Entry 2B2F (X-ray diffraction, 1.72 A resolution); this record covers chain A.

[Chain A]
Protein: ammonium transporter
Source organism: Archaeoglobus fulgidus
UniProt: O29285 (O29285_ARCFU); residue numbers follow UniProt; this construct covers 1-391
Sequence (399 residues; numbered 1 to 399; the number before each row is that of its first residue):
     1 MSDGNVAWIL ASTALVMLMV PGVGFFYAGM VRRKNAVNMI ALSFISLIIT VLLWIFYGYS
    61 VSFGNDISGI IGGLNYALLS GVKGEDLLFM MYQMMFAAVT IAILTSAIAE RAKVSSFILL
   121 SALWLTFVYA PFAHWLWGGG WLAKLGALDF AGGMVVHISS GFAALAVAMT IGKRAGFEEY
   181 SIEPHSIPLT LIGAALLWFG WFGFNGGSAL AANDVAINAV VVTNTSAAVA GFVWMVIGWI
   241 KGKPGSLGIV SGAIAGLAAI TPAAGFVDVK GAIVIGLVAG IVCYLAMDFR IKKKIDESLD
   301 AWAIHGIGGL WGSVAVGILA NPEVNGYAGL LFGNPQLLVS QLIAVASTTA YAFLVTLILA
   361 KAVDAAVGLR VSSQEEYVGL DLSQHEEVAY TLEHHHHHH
Unresolved in the structure: 392-399
Sequence notes: expression tag (392-399)
UniProt features mapped onto this chain:
  - site (Twin-His motif. Important for optimum substrate conductance): H157, H305
From the paper describing this entry:
  - contacts within the chain: D149-G152 (hydrogen bond), D149-G153 (hydrogen bond), H157-H305 (hydrogen bond)

[Overview]
The paper reports contacts within the chain involving D149, G152 and G153 among others.
Chain A is ammonium transporter (Archaeoglobus fulgidus); the structure, Ammonium Transporter Amt-1 from
A.fulgidus (Native), was determined by X-ray diffraction (same publication as 2B2H, 2B2I and 2B2J).
